2J9F - chains A and D of the 4 polymer chains in the assembly; structure by X-ray diffraction, 1.88 A resolution.

Chain A:
Name: 2-oxoisovalerate dehydrogenase alpha subunit
From: Homo sapiens
Notes: EC 1.2.4.4
Reference sequence: P12694 (ODBA_HUMAN); residues 1-400 here correspond to UniProt positions 46-445 (UniProt number = residue number + 45)
Chain sequence (400 residues; row label = number of the first residue in the row):
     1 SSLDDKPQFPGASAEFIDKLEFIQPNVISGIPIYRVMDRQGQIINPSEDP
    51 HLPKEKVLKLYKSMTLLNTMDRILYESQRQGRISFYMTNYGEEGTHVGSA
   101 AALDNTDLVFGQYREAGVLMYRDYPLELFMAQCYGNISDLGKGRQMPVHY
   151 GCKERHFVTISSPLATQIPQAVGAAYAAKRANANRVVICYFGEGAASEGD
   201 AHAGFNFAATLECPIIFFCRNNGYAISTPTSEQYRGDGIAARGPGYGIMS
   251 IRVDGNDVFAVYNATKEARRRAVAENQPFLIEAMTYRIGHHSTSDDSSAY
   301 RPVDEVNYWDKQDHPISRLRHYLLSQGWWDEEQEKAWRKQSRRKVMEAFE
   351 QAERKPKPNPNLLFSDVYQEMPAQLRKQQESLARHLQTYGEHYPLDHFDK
Not modelled in the structure: 1-5, 301-312
Differences from the reference sequence: engineered mutation Pro302 (Ser347 in P12694)
UniProt features mapped onto this chain:
  - binding site (thiamine diphosphate): Tyr113, Arg114, Ser162, Gly194, Ala195, Arg220, His291
  - binding site (K(+)): Ser161, Pro163, Thr166, Gln167
  - binding site (Mg(2+)): Glu193, Asn222, Tyr224
  - modified residue: Ser292 (Phosphoserine), Thr293 (Phosphothreonine), Ser294 (Phosphoserine), Lys311 (N6-acetyllysine), Lys335 (N6-succinyllysine)
Ion coordination: K+: Ser161, Pro163, Thr166, Gln167; Mn2+: Glu193, Asn222, Tyr224 (together with THV)
Residues lining bound ligands: THV (C2-1-hydroxy-3-methyl-propyl-thiamin diphosphate): Phe85, Met87, Gln112, Tyr113, Arg114, Ser162, Pro163, Leu164, Gly192, Glu193, Gly194, Ala195, Glu198, Arg220, Asn222, Tyr224, Ala225, Ile226, His291

Chain D:
Name: 2-oxoisovalerate dehydrogenase beta subunit
From: Homo sapiens
Notes: EC 1.2.4.4
Reference sequence: P21953 (ODBB_HUMAN); residues 1-342 here correspond to UniProt positions 51-392 (UniProt number = residue number + 50)
Chain sequence (350 residues; numbered 1 to 350; the number before each row is that of its first residue):
     1 VAHFTFQPDPEPREYGQTQKMNLFQSVTSALDNSLAKDPTAVIFGEDVAF
    51 GGVFRCTVGLRDKYGKDRVFNTPLCEQGIVGFGIGIAVTGATAIAEIQFA
   101 DYIFPAFDQIVNEAAKYRYRSGDLFNCGSLTIRSPWGCVGHGALYHSQSP
   151 EAFFAHCPGIKVVIPRSPFQAKGLLLSCIEDKNPCIFFEPKILYRAAAEE
   201 VPIEPYNIPLSQAEVIQEGSDVTLVAWGTQVHVIREVASMAKEKLGVSCE
   251 VIDLRTIIPWDVDTICKSVIKTGRLLISHEAPLTGGFASEISSTVQEECF
   301 LNLEAPISRVCGYDTPFPHIFEPFYIPDKWKCYDALRKMINYGGHHHHHH
Not modelled in the structure: 1-13, 344-350
Differences from the reference sequence: expression tag (343-350)
UniProt features mapped onto this chain:
  - binding site (thiamine diphosphate): Tyr102
  - binding site (K(+)): Gly128, Leu130, Thr131, Cys178, Asp181, Asn183
  - modified residue (N6-acetyllysine): Lys182, Lys191
Ion coordination: K+: Gly128, Leu130, Thr131, Cys178, Asp181, Asn183
Residues lining bound ligands: THV (C2-1-hydroxy-3-methyl-propyl-thiamin diphosphate): Glu46, Leu74, Glu76, Gln98, Tyr102, His146

Interface between chain A and chain D:
Residue-residue contacts - 84 pairs, chain A then chain D:
  Ser84(A) with His141(D); His319(D), hydrogen bond
  Tyr134(A) with Ile320(D)
  Gly135(A) with Ile320(D)
  Lys142(A) with Phe321(D)
  Gly143(A) with His319(D); Ile320(D), hydrogen bond (backbone-backbone)
  Arg144(A) with Ala143(D); Leu144(D); Pro318(D); His319(D), hydrogen bond (backbone-backbone)
  Gln145(A) with Tyr145(D); His319(D), hydrogen bond (backbone-side chain)
  Met146(A) with His141(D); Gly142(D); Ala143(D); His146(D), hydrogen bond; His319(D)
  Pro147(A) with His319(D)
  Ser162(A) with Tyr102(D); Tyr145(D); His146(D)
  Pro163(A) with Tyr102(D), hydrophobic; Tyr145(D), hydrophobic
  Leu164(A) with Leu74(D), hydrophobic
  Gly194(A) with Leu74(D)
  Ala195(A) with Leu74(D)
  Ser197(A) with Pro73(D); Leu74(D); Cys75(D)
  Glu198(A) with Leu74(D), hydrogen bond (backbone-backbone); Cys75(D); Glu76(D)
  Gly199(A) with Gln77(D), hydrogen bond (backbone-side chain)
  Ala225(A) with Asp47(D)
  Ile226(A) with Asp47(D); Gln98(D)
  Ser227(A) with Asp47(D), hydrogen bond; Phe50(D)
  Thr228(A) with Asp47(D), hydrogen bond; Asn71(D)
  Glu232(A) with Asn71(D), hydrogen bond; Pro73(D)
  Gln233(A) with Pro73(D); Leu74(D), hydrogen bond (side chain-backbone)
  Ala299(A) with Phe50(D), hydrophobic
  Tyr300(A) with Phe50(D), hydrophobic
  Lys357(A) with Ile320(D)
  Pro358(A) with Ile320(D); Phe321(D)
  Asn359(A) with Phe321(D)
  Pro360(A) with Phe321(D), hydrophobic; Phe324(D), hydrophobic
  Leu362(A) with Phe321(D), hydrophobic
  Leu363(A) with Tyr313(D), hydrophobic; Thr315(D); Phe321(D), hydrophobic; Phe324(D), hydrophobic
  Phe364(A) with Tyr313(D), hydrophobic
  Val367(A) with Asp314(D); Thr315(D); Pro316(D)
  Leu375(A) with Asp314(D); Thr315(D)
  Gln378(A) with Leu283(D); Tyr313(D); Asp314(D), hydrogen bond (side chain-backbone)
  Ser381(A) with Tyr313(D)
  Leu382(A) with Tyr313(D); Phe324(D)
  His385(A) with Trp330(D); Lys331(D)
  Tyr389(A) with Trp330(D), hydrophobic; Tyr333(D); Asp334(D), hydrogen bond
  His392(A) with Trp330(D)
  Tyr393(A) with Pro323(D); Phe324(D), hydrophobic; Asp328(D), hydrogen bond; Trp330(D)
  Leu395(A) with Phe324(D), hydrophobic
  Phe398(A) with Ile320(D); Phe321(D), hydrophobic; Phe324(D), hydrophobic
Also at the interface, not in a pair above, chain A (47 interface residues in all): Cys133, Ser161, Leu386, Pro394
Also at the interface, not in a pair above, chain D (38 interface residues in all): Val53, Arg61, Thr72, Phe317, Tyr325, Arg337

Overview:
Chain A and chain D form an interface of 47 and 38 residues respectively; the contacts include 14 hydrogen
bonds. Polar contacts include Ser84(A)-His319(D), Gln145(A)-His319(D) and Met146(A)-His146(D). Compound THV is
bound between chain A and chain D.
Chain A is 2-oxoisovalerate dehydrogenase alpha subunit and chain D is 2-oxoisovalerate dehydrogenase beta
subunit, both from Homo sapiens; the structure, Human branched-chain alpha-ketoacid
dehydrogenase-decarboxylase E1b, was determined by X-ray diffraction.
